6SEV - chains A and D of the 6 polymer chains in the assembly; structure by X-ray diffraction, 2.00 A resolution.

Chain A (and D):
Name: DNA starvation/stationary phase protection protein
Organism: Listeria innocua
Notes: chain D of this document is another copy of the same molecule, construct and numbering; everything in this record applies to it too
Reference sequence: A0A3T1N4C4 (A0A3T1N4C4_LISIO); residues 8-157 here correspond to UniProt positions 7-156 (UniProt number = residue number - 1)
Sequence (150 residues; row label = number of the first residue in the row):
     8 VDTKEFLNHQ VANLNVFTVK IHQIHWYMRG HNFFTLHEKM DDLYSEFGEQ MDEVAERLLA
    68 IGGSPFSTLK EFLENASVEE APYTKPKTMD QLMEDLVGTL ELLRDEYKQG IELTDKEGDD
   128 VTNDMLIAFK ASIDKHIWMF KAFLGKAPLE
Metal / ion sites: Zn2+ site 1: His32 (shared with Asp59(D), Glu63(D) of chain D); Zn2+ site 2: His44 (shared with Glu63(D) of chain D); Zn2+ site 3: Asp59, Glu63 (shared with His32(D) of chain D); Zn2+ site 4: Asp131 (shared with 1 residue of chain B)

How chain A and chain D interact:
Contacting residue pairs (63):
  Asn22(A) - Leu76(D)
  Val23(A) - Leu76(D)  hydrophobic
  Val26(A) - Ser74(D)
  Val26(A) - Thr75(D)
  Val26(A) - Leu76(D)  hydrophobic
  Val26(A) - Phe79(D)  hydrophobic
  His29(A) - Met58(D)
  His29(A) - Asp59(D)
  Gln30(A) - Ser74(D)  hydrogen bond
  Gln30(A) - Thr75(D)
  His32(A) - Asp59(D)  salt bridge
  His32(A) - Glu63(D)  salt bridge
  Trp33(A) - Met58(D)  hydrophobic
  Trp33(A) - Asp59(D)  hydrogen bond
  Trp33(A) - Ala62(D)  hydrophobic
  Trp33(A) - Leu66(D)
  Trp33(A) - Pro72(D)  hydrophobic
  Trp33(A) - Phe73(D)
  Tyr34(A) - Ser71(D)
  Tyr34(A) - Pro72(D)  hydrogen bond (side chain-backbone)
  Tyr34(A) - Ser74(D)
  His44(A) - Glu63(D)  salt bridge
  Tyr51(A) - Met58(D)
  Met58(A) - His29(D)
  Met58(A) - Trp33(D)  hydrophobic
  Met58(A) - Tyr51(D)
  Asp59(A) - His32(D)  salt bridge
  Asp59(A) - Trp33(D)  hydrogen bond
  Ala62(A) - Trp33(D)  hydrophobic
  Glu63(A) - His32(D)  salt bridge
  Glu63(A) - His44(D)  salt bridge
  Leu66(A) - Trp33(D)
  Ser71(A) - Tyr34(D)
  Pro72(A) - Trp33(D)  hydrophobic
  Pro72(A) - Tyr34(D)  hydrogen bond (backbone-side chain)
  Phe73(A) - Trp33(D)
  Ser74(A) - Val26(D)
  Ser74(A) - Gln30(D)  hydrogen bond
  Ser74(A) - Tyr34(D)
  Thr75(A) - Val26(D)
  Thr75(A) - Gln30(D)
  Thr75(A) - Glu87(D)
  Thr75(A) - Ala88(D)
  Thr75(A) - Pro89(D)
  Leu76(A) - Asn22(D)
  Leu76(A) - Val23(D)  hydrophobic
  Leu76(A) - Val26(D)  hydrophobic
  Leu76(A) - Leu76(D)
  Leu76(A) - Phe79(D)  hydrophobic
  Leu76(A) - Glu87(D)  hydrogen bond (backbone-side chain)
  Lys77(A) - Leu80(D)
  Lys77(A) - Glu87(D)  hydrogen bond (backbone-side chain)
  Glu78(A) - Pro89(D)
  Phe79(A) - Val26(D)  hydrophobic
  Phe79(A) - Leu76(D)  hydrophobic
  Leu80(A) - Leu76(D)  hydrophobic
  Leu80(A) - Lys77(D)
  Glu87(A) - Thr75(D)
  Glu87(A) - Leu76(D)  hydrogen bond (side chain-backbone)
  Glu87(A) - Lys77(D)  hydrogen bond (side chain-backbone)
  Ala88(A) - Thr75(D)
  Pro89(A) - Thr75(D)
  Pro89(A) - Glu78(D)
Other interface residues (no listed pair), chain A (30 interface residues in all): Val18, Tyr90
Other interface residues (no listed pair), chain D (29 interface residues in all): Tyr90

Overview:
Chain A and chain D form an interface of 30 and 29 residues respectively, with 10 hydrogen bonds and 6 salt
bridges. Among the polar pairs are His32(A)-Asp59(D), His32(A)-Glu63(D) and His44(A)-Glu63(D). Asp59(A) and
Glu63(A) form the Zn2+ site 3.
Both chains are DNA starvation/stationary phase protection protein (Listeria innocua). Entry 6SEV (Structure
of Dps from Listeria innocua soaked with 10 mM zinc for 120 minutes) was determined by X-ray diffraction,
deposited together with 6HUI, 6HVQ, 6HX2 and 6HV1.
